PDB entry 1OC5 | X-ray diffraction, 1.70 A resolution | chain A

[Chain A]
Protein: Cellobiohydrolase II
Organism: Humicola insolens
Notes: EC 3.2.1.91; fragment: catalytic core domain residues 87-450
Chain sequence (364 residues; row label = number of the first residue in the row):
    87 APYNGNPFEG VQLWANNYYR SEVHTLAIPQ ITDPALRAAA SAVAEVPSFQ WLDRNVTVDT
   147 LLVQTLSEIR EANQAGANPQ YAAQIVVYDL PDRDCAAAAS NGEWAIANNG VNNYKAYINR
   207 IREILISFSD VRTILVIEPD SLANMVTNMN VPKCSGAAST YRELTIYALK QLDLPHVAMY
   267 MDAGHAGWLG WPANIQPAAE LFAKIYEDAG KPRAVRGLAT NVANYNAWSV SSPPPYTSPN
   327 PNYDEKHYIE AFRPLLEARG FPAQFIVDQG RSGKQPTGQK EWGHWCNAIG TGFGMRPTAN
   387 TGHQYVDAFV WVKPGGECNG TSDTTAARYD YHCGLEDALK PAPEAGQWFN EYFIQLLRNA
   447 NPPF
Disulfide bonds: Cys-181/Cys-240, Cys-372/Cys-419
Covalent attachments: N-acetylglucosamine (NAG) linked to Asn-141
What the authors report for this chain:
  - conformationally variable residues (side-chain flip): Asp-226

[Overview]
Covalently linked N-acetylglucosamine: at Asn-141. From the paper: conformational variability at Asp-226.
Chain A is Cellobiohydrolase II (Humicola insolens); the structure, D405N mutant of the CELLOBIOHYDROLASE
CEL6A FROM HUMICOLA INSOLENS in complex with methyl-cellobiosyl-4-deoxy-4-thio-beta-D-cellobioside, was
determined by X-ray diffraction together with 1OC6, 1OC7, 1OCB and 1OCJ from the same study.
